PDB entry 7BUA | electron microscopy, 4.80 A resolution (low resolution: residue-level contacts below are approximate; hydrogen-bond / salt-bridge calls are withheld) | chains C and J of the 12 polymer chains in the assembly

# Chain C
Molecule: Genome polyprotein
From: Zika virus ZIKV/H. sapiens/FrenchPolynesia/10087PF/2013
Notes: EC 3.4.21.91, 3.6.1.15, 3.6.4.13, 2.1.1.56, 2.1.1.57, 2.7.7.48
Reference sequence: A0A024B7W1 (POLG_ZIKVF); residues 1-504 here correspond to UniProt positions 291-794 (UniProt number = residue number + 290)
Chain sequence (504 residues; numbered 1 to 504; the number before each row is that of its first residue):
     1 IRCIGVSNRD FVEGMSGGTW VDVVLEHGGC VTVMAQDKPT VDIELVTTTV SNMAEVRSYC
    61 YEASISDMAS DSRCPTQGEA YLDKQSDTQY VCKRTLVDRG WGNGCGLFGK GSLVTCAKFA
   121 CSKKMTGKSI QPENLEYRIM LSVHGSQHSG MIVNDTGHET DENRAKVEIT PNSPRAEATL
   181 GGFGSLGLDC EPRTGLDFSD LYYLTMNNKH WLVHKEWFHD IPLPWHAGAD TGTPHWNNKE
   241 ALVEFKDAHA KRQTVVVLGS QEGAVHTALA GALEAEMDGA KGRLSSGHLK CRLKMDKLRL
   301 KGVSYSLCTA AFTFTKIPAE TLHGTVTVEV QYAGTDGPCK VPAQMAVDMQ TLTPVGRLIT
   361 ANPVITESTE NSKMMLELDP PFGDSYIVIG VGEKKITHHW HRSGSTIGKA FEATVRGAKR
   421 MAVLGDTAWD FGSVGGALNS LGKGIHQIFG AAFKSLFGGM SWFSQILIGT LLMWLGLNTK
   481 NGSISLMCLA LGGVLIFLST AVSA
Disulfide bonds: C3-C30, C60-C121, C74-C105, C92-C116, C190-C291, C308-C339
Glycans and other covalent adducts: N-acetylglucosamine (NAG) linked to N154

# Chain J
Molecule: SIgN-3C Fab heavy chain
From: Homo sapiens
Notes: antibody fragment or engineered binder
Chain sequence (132 residues; numbered 1 to 132; the number before each row is that of its first residue):
     1 EVQLVQSGPD VEKPGASVKV SCKASGYTFT SNYIHWVRQA PGQGLEWMGV INPRGGSTAS
    61 AQKFQGRITM TRDTSTSTVY MELSSLRSDD TAVYYCARGG RALFYDSYTT PRDGGSWWFD
   121 PWGQGSLVTV SS
Disulfide bonds: C22-C96

# How chain C and chain J interact
Contacting residue pairs (11):
  M68(C) - G55(J)
  M68(C) - R72(J)
  A69(C) - G55(J)
  S70(C) - G55(J)
  D71(C) - S57(J)
  S72(C) - Y108(J)
  R99(C) - Y108(J)
  G102(C) - L103(J)
  N103(C) - Y108(J)
  G104(C) - Y108(J)
  G104(C) - P111(J)
Other interface residues (no listed pair), chain C (13 interface residues in all): D67, W101, C105, G106
Other interface residues (no listed pair), chain J (9 interface residues in all): F104, Y105, T110

# Summary
13 residues of chain C face 9 of chain J across their interface.
Here chain C is Genome polyprotein (Zika virus ZIKV/H. sapiens/FrenchPolynesia/10087PF/2013) and chain J is
SIgN-3C Fab heavy chain (Homo sapiens). Entry 7BUA (Cryo-EM structure of zika virus complexed with Fab SIgN-3C
at pH 8.0) was determined by electron microscopy together with 7BU8, 7BUB, 7BUD, 7BUE and 7BUF from the same
study.
